1STG - chain A; structure by X-ray diffraction, 1.70 A resolution.

[Chain A]
Name: Staphylococcal nuclease
Organism: Staphylococcus aureus
Notes: EC 3.1.31.1
UniProtKB: P00644 (NUC_STAAU); residues 1-149 here correspond to UniProt positions 83-231 (UniProt number = residue number + 82)
Sequence (149 residues; each row starts with the number of its first residue):
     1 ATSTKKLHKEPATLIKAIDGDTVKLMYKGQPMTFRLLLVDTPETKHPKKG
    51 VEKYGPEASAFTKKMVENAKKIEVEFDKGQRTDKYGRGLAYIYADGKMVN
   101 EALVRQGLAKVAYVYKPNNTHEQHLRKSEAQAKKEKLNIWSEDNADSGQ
Unresolved in the structure: 1-5, 142-149
UniProt features mapped onto this chain:
  - active site: Arg35, Glu43, Arg87
  - binding site (Ca(2+)): Asp21, Asp40, Thr41
Metal / ion sites: Co2+: Asp40 (together with thymidine-3',5'-diphosphate)
Small-molecule neighbours: thymidine-3',5'-diphosphate (THP): Asp21, Thr22, Arg35, Leu36, Leu37, Asp40, His46, Asp83, Lys84, Tyr85, Arg87, Leu89, Tyr113, Tyr115

[Overview]
Bound to chain A: thymidine-3',5'-diphosphate. Curated annotation (UniProt) lists 3 active-site residues and 3
Ca2+-binding residues.
Chain A is Staphylococcal nuclease (Staphylococcus aureus); the structure, Two distinctly different metal
binding modes are seen in X-ray crystal structures of staphylococcal nuclease-cobalt(ii)-nucleotide complexes,
was determined by X-ray diffraction, deposited together with 1STH.
